Entry 6QU8 (X-ray diffraction, 1.19 A resolution); this record covers chain A.

[Chain A]
Molecule: Fiber
Organism: Human adenovirus 26
UniProt: A4ZKM1 (A4ZKM1_9ADEN); residues 175-374 here = UniProt positions 175-374
Amino-acid sequence (212 residues; each row starts with the number of its first residue):
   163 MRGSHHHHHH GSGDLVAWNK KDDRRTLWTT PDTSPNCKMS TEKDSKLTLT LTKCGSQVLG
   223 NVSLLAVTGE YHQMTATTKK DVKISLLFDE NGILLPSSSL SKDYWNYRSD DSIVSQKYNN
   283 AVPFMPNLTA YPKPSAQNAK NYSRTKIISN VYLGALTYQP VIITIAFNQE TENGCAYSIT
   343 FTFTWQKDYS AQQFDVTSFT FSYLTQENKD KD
Unresolved in the structure: 163-185, 371-374
Construct notes: initiating methionine (163); expression tag (164-174)
Small-molecule neighbours:
  - N-acetyl-alpha-neuraminic acid (SIA): Ile310, Ser311, Asn312, Tyr314, Thr319, Tyr320, Pro322, Ile324, Gln348, Lys349
  - N-acetyl-alpha-neuraminic acid / N-acetyl-beta-neuraminic acid: Ile310, Ser311, Asn312, Tyr314, Thr319, Tyr320, Pro322, Ile324, Gln348, Lys349
  - N-acetyl-beta-neuraminic acid (SLB): Ile310, Ser311, Asn312, Tyr314, Thr319, Tyr320, Pro322, Ile324, Gln348, Lys349
From the paper describing this entry:
  - binding site for N-acetyl-alpha-neuraminic acid: Ile310, Asn312, Tyr314, Thr319, Tyr320, Ile324, Gln348, Lys349
  - conformationally variable residues (side-chain flip): Gln348

[Overview]
Bound to chain A: N-acetyl-alpha-neuraminic acid, N-acetyl-beta-neuraminic acid and N-acetyl-alpha-neuraminic
acid / N-acetyl-beta-neuraminic acid. The paper reports a binding site for N-acetyl-alpha-neuraminic acid at
Ile310, Asn312 and Tyr314 among others; conformational variability at Gln348.
Chain A is Fiber (Human adenovirus 26); the structure, Adenovirus Serotype 26 (Ad26) in complex with sialic
acid, pH8.0, was determined by X-ray diffraction, deposited together with 6QU6 and 6FJO.
